Entry 8WVY (electron microscopy, 3.29 A resolution); this record covers chains A and E of the 3 polymer chains in the assembly.

== Chain A ==
Protein: Leucine-rich repeat-containing G-protein coupled receptor 4
From: Homo sapiens
UniProtKB: Q9BXB1 (LGR4_HUMAN); numbering as in UniProt (aligned over 24-832)
Amino-acid sequence (832 residues; numbered 1 to 832; the number before each row is that of its first residue):
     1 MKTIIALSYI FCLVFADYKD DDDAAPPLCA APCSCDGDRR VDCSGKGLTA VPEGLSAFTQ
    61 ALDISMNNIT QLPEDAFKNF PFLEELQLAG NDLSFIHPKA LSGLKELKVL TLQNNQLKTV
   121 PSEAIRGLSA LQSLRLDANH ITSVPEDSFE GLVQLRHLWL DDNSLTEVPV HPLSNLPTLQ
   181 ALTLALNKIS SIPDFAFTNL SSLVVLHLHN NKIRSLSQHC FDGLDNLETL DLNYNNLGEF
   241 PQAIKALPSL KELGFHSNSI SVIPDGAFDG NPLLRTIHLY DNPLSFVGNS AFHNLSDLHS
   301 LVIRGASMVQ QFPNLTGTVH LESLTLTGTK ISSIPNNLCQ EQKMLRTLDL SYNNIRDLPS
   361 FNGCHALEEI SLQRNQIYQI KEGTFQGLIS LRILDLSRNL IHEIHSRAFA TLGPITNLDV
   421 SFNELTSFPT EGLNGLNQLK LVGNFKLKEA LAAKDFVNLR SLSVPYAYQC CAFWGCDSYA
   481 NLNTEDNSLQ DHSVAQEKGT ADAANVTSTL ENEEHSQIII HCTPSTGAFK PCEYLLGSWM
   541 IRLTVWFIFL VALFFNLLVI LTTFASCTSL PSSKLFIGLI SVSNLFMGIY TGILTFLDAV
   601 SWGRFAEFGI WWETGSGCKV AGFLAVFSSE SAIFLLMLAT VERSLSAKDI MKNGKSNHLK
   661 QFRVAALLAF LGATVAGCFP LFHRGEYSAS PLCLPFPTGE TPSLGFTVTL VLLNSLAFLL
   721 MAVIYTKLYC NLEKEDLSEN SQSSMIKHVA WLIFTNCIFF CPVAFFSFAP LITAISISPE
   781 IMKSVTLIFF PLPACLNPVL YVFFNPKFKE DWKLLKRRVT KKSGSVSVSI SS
Unresolved in the structure: 1-28, 477-518, 648-656, 701-702, 732-739, 821-832
Construct notes: initiating methionine (1); expression tag (2-23)
Swiss-Prot annotation at these positions:
  - glycosylation (N-linked (GlcNAc...) asparagine): Asn-68, Asn-199, Asn-294, Asn-314, Asn-505
Disulfide bonds: Cys-29/Cys-35, Cys-33/Cys-43, Cys-339/Cys-364, Cys-470/Cys-522, Cys-471/Cys-532, Cys-618/Cys-693

== Chain E ==
Protein: Norrin
From: Homo sapiens
UniProtKB: Q00604 (NDP_HUMAN); residue numbers follow UniProt; this construct covers 31-133
Amino-acid sequence (103 residues; numbered 31 to 133; the number before each row is that of its first residue):
    31 IMDSDPRRCM RHHYVDSISH PLYKCSSKMV LLARCEGHCS QASRSEPLVS FSTVLKQPFR
    91 SSCHCCRPQT SKLKALRLRC SGGMRLTATY RYILSCHCEE CNS
Unresolved in the structure: 31-33
Disulfide bonds: Cys-39/Cys-96, Cys-65/Cys-126, Cys-69/Cys-128

== Chain A / chain E interface ==
Contacting residue pairs - 20 pairs, chain A then chain E:
  Asp-38(A) with Ser-125(E)
  Arg-40(A) with Leu-124(E)
  Glu-85(A) with Arg-41(E), salt bridge; Tyr-122(E)
  Arg-156(A) with His-43(E), hydrogen bond (side chain-backbone)
  His-157(A) with Val-45(E); Leu-61(E)
  Trp-159(A) with Val-45(E), hydrophobic; Met-59(E), hydrogen bond (side chain-backbone)
  Ala-181(A) with Val-45(E), hydrophobic; Met-59(E), hydrophobic
  Thr-183(A) with Met-59(E)
  His-207(A) with Ser-57(E)
  His-209(A) with Ser-57(E)
  Asn-210(A) with Ser-56(E)
  Asp-231(A) with Ser-57(E), hydrogen bond
  Tyr-234(A) with Lys-54(E); Ser-56(E)
  Tyr-280(A) with Lys-54(E)
  Asp-281(A) with Lys-54(E), salt bridge
Also at the interface, not in a pair above, chain A (21 interface residues in all): Val-109, Ser-133, Leu-158, Leu-182, Leu-186, Val-205
Also at the interface, not in a pair above, chain E (15 interface residues in all): Tyr-44, Ser-47, Val-60, Arg-109

== Overview ==
21 residues of chain A and 15 residues of chain E are in contact; the contacts include 3 hydrogen bonds and 2
salt bridges. Polar contacts include Glu-85(A)/Arg-41(E), Asp-281(A)/Lys-54(E) and Arg-156(A)/His-43(E).
Chain A is Leucine-rich repeat-containing G-protein coupled receptor 4 and chain E is Norrin, both from Homo
sapiens; the structure, Cryo-EM structure of LGR4 in complex with Norrin, was determined by electron
microscopy.
